Entry 8E5K (electron microscopy, 4.20 A resolution (low resolution: residue-level contacts below are approximate; hydrogen-bond / salt-bridge calls are withheld)); this record covers chains A and C of the 9 polymer chains in the assembly.

Chain A:
Protein: DNA-directed RNA polymerase subunit beta
From: Escherichia coli
Notes: EC 2.7.7.6
UniProtKB: P0A8V4 (RPOB_ECO57); residue numbers follow UniProt; this construct covers 1-1342
Sequence (1342 residues; numbered 1 to 1342; the number before each row is that of its first residue):
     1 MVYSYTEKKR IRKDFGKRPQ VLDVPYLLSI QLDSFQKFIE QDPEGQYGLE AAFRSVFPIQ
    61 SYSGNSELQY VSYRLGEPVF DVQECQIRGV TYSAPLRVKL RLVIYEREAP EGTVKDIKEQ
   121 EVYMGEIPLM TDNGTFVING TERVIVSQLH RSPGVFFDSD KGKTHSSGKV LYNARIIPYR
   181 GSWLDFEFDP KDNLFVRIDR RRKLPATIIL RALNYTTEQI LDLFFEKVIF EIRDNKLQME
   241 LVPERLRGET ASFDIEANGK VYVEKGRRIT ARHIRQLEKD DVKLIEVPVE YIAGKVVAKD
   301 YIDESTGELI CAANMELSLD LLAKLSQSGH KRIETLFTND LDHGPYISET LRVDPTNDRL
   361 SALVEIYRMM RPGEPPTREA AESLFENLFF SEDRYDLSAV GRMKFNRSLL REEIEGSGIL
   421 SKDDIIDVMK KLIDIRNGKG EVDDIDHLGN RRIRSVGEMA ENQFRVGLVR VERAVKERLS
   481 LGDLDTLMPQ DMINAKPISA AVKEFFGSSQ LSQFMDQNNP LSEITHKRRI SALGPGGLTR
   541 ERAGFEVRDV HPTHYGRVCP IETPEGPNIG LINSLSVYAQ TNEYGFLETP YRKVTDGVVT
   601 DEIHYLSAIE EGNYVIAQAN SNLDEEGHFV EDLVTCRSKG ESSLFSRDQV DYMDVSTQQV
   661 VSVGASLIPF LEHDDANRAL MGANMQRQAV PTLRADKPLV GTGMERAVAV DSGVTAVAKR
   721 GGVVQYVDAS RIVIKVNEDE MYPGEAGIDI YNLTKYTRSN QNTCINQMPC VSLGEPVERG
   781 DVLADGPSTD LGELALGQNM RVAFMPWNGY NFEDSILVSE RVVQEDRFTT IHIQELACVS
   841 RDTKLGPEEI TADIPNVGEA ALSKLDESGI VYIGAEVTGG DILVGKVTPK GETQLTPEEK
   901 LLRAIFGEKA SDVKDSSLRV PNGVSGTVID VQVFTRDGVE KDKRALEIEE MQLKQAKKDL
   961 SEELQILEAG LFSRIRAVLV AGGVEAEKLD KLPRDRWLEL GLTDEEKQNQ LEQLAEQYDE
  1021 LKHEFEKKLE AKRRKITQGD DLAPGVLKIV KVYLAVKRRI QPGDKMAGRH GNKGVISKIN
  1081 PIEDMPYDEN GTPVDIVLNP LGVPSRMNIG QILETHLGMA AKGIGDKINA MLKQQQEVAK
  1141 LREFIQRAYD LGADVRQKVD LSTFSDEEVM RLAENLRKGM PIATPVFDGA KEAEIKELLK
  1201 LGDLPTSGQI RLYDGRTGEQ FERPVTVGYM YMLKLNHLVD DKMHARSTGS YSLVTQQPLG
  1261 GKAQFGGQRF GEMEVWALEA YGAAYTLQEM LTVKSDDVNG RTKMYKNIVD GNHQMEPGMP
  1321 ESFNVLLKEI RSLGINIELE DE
Unresolved in the structure: 1, 1342
UniProt features mapped onto this chain:
  - modified residue (N6-acetyllysine): Lys-1022, Lys-1200

Chain C:
Protein: DNA-directed RNA polymerase subunit alpha
From: Escherichia coli
Notes: EC 2.7.7.6
UniProtKB: P0A7Z4 (RPOA_ECOLI); residue numbers follow UniProt; this construct covers 1-329
Sequence (329 residues; numbered 1 to 329; the number before each row is that of its first residue):
     1 MQGSVTEFLK PRLVDIEQVS STHAKVTLEP LERGFGHTLG NALRRILLSS MPGCAVTEVE
    61 IDGVLHEYST KEGVQEDILE ILLNLKGLAV RVQGKDEVIL TLNKSGIGPV TAADITHDGD
   121 VEIVKPQHVI CHLTDENASI SMRIKVQRGR GYVPASTRIH SEEDERPIGR LLVDACYSPV
   181 ERIAYNVEAA RVEQRTDLDK LVIEMETNGT IDPEEAIRRA ATILAEQLEA FVDLRDVRQP
   241 EVKEEKPEFD PILLRPVDDL ELTVRSANCL KAEAIHYIGD LVQRTEVELL KTPNLGKKSL
   301 TEIKDVLASR GLSLGMRLEN WPPASIADE
Unresolved in the structure: 1-6, 159-164, 234-329
UniProt features mapped onto this chain:
  - region: Glu-162 to Glu-165 (Required for interaction with Crp at class II promoters)
  - modified residue: Arg-265 (ADP-ribosylarginine), Lys-297 (N6-acetyllysine), Lys-298 (N6-acetyllysine)

Interface between chain A and chain C:
Contacting residue pairs (66; chain A residue first):
  Leu-693(A) / Leu-79(C)
  Leu-693(A) / Leu-83(C)
  Arg-694(A) / Glu-80(C)
  Tyr-726(A) / Glu-72(C)
  Tyr-726(A) / Thr-134(C)
  Val-727(A) / Gln-75(C)
  Val-727(A) / Thr-134(C)
  Asp-728(A) / Lys-71(C)
  Asp-728(A) / Glu-72(C)
  Asp-728(A) / Gly-73(C)
  Asp-728(A) / Val-74(C)
  Ala-729(A) / Val-74(C)
  Ala-729(A) / Gln-75(C)
  Ala-729(A) / Asp-77(C)
  Ser-730(A) / Thr-70(C)
  Arg-731(A) / Glu-72(C)
  Lys-755(A) / Thr-70(C)
  Lys-755(A) / Asp-77(C)
  Tyr-756(A) / Tyr-68(C)
  Tyr-756(A) / Asp-77(C)
  Tyr-756(A) / Leu-79(C)
  Asn-766(A) / Asp-77(C)
  Met-768(A) / Glu-80(C)
  Val-771(A) / Gln-75(C)
  Leu-773(A) / Thr-134(C)
  Arg-821(A) / Glu-181(C)
  Val-823(A) / Tyr-152(C)
  Gln-824(A) / Lys-86(C)
  Gln-824(A) / Tyr-152(C)
  Gln-824(A) / Cys-176(C)
  Asp-826(A) / Lys-86(C)
  Asp-826(A) / Tyr-152(C)
  Asp-826(A) / Asp-174(C)
  Ile-831(A) / Tyr-68(C)
  Ile-831(A) / Leu-79(C)
  Ile-873(A) / Leu-65(C)
  Ile-873(A) / His-66(C)
  Gly-874(A) / His-66(C)
  Glu-876(A) / Glu-165(C)
  Thr-927(A) / His-66(C)
  Ile-929(A) / His-66(C)
  Ile-929(A) / Tyr-68(C)
  Ala-1055(A) / Tyr-68(C)
  Lys-1057(A) / Glu-67(C)
  Lys-1057(A) / Tyr-68(C)
  Arg-1059(A) / Ala-155(C)
  Arg-1059(A) / Ser-156(C)
  Arg-1059(A) / Asp-174(C)
  Glu-1083(A) / Arg-44(C)
  Glu-1083(A) / Arg-45(C)
  Glu-1083(A) / Leu-48(C)
  Glu-1083(A) / Ser-49(C)
  Asp-1084(A) / Arg-45(C)
  Tyr-1087(A) / Arg-44(C)
  Tyr-1087(A) / Tyr-185(C)
  Asn-1090(A) / Arg-182(C)
  Asn-1090(A) / Ala-184(C)
  Gly-1091(A) / Arg-182(C)
  Gly-1091(A) / Ala-184(C)
  Thr-1092(A) / Arg-182(C)
  Gly-1215(A) / Asn-41(C)
  Gly-1215(A) / Arg-45(C)
  Arg-1216(A) / Asn-41(C)
  Thr-1217(A) / Asn-41(C)
  Gly-1218(A) / Asn-41(C)
  Gly-1218(A) / Tyr-185(C)
Interface residues without a listed pair, chain A (45 interface residues in all): Pro-769, Glu-820, Ala-875, Val-928, Lys-958, Val-1056, Glu-1089, Pro-1093
Interface residues without a listed pair, chain C (36 interface residues in all): Glu-76, Asp-135, Ile-168, Ile-183, Asn-186

In short:
45 residues of chain A and 36 residues of chain C are in contact.
Here chain A is DNA-directed RNA polymerase subunit beta and chain C is DNA-directed RNA polymerase subunit
alpha, both from Escherichia coli. Entry 8E5K (Escherichia coli Rho-dependent transcription pre-termination
complex containing 21 nt long RNA spacer, Mg-ADP-BeF3, and NusG; TEC ...) was determined by electron
microscopy, deposited together with 8E3F, 8E3H, 8E5L, 8E5O, 8E5P, 8E6W and 3 further entries.
